PDB entry 8ZK2 | electron microscopy, 2.65 A resolution | chains L and M of the 36 polymer chains in the assembly

== Chain L ==
Molecule: Reaction center protein L chain
Source organism: Roseospirillum parvum
UniProt: Q6XBJ7 (Q6XBJ7_9PROT); residues 1-275 here = UniProt positions 1-275
Amino-acid sequence (275 residues; each row starts with the number of its first residue):
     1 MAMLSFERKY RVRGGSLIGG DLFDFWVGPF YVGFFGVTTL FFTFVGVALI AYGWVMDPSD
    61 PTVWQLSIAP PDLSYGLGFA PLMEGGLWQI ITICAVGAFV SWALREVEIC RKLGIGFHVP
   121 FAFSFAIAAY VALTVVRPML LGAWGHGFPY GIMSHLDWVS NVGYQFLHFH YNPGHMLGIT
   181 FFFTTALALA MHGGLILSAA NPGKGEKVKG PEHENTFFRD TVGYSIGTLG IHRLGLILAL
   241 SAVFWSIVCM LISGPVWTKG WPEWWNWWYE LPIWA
Unresolved in the structure: 1, 275
Ion coordination: Fe ion: H192, H232 (shared with H220(M), E235(M), H267(M) of chain M)
Small-molecule neighbours:
  - Octadecane (8K6), molecule 1: M3, P29, F30
  - Octadecane (8K6), molecule 2: M3, V27, G28
  - Octadecane (8K6), molecule 3: F34, V37, T38, F41, F42, G97, V100, S101
  - Octadecane (8K6), molecule 4: F42, Q89, I93, V96, G97, V135, W144
  - Octadecane (8K6), molecule 5: F44, V47, A51, W54, V55
  - Octadecane (8K6), molecule 6: Y75, L77, G78
  - Octadecane (8K6), molecule 7: V100, A103, L104, V107, F117, H118, P120, F121, S124, I127, A128, V131
  - Octadecane (8K6), molecule 8: V136, M139, L140, L141, G142
  - Octadecane (8K6), molecule 9: L140, V248, L251, I252, P255, V256
  - bacteriochlorophyll a (BCL), molecule 1: V47, I50, F99, Y130, L133, F148, I152, M153, H155, L156, W158, V159
  - bacteriochlorophyll a (BCL), molecule 2: F99, F123, A126, I127, A129, Y130, L133, W158, V159, S160, V162, G163, Y164, F169, H170, H175, G178, I179, F182, F183, V243, S246, I247, C249, M250
  - bacteriochlorophyll a (BCL), molecule 3: V159, Y164, H170, F183
  - bacteriochlorophyll a (BCL), molecule 4: H170, H175, M176, I179, T180, F183, T184, L187
  - bacteriopheophytin a (BPH), molecule 1: T39, F42, T43, G46, I50, I91, C94, A95, A98, F99, W102, E106, V119, A122, F123, F125, A126, Y130, F148, P149, Y150, G151, I152, H155, F182, A239, L240, V243
  - bacteriopheophytin a (BPH), molecule 2: F183, A186, L187, A190, M191, T221, V222
  - menaquinone 8 (MQ8): V27, F30, Y31, V32, G36, V37, T39, L40, W102, R105

== Chain M ==
Molecule: Reaction center protein M chain
Source organism: Roseospirillum parvum
UniProt: Q6XBJ6 (Q6XBJ6_9PROT); residue numbers follow UniProt; this construct covers 1-323
Amino-acid sequence (323 residues; row label = number of the first residue in the row):
     1 MSEYQNIFTS VQVRSAPHES VALPRGAWPR SKASTLSYWL GKIGDAQIGP IYLGATGIAS
    61 LIFGFVAIEI IGLNMLASVD WNPVEFLRQF PWLALEPPGP EHGLRAMPPL NEGGWWVMAG
   121 FFLTASILLW WVRTWQRAKD LGMGTHIAWA FASAIFFYLV LGFIRPVMLG SWSEAPPFGI
   181 FPHLDWTAAF SIRYGNLYYN PFHMLSIAFL YGSALIFAMH GATILSVSRL GGDREVEQIT
   241 DRGTAAERAA LFWRWTMGFN ATMESIHRWG WWCAVFVTLT AGLGILLSGT VVDNWYLWAV
   301 KHGVAPTYPD VFPGVTDPAA IGG
Unresolved in the structure: 1-33, 321-323
Ion coordination: Fe ion: H220, E235, H267 (shared with H192(L), H232(L) of chain L)
Small-molecule neighbours:
  - Octadecane (8K6), molecule 1: L53, I58, L61, I62, F65, V66
  - Octadecane (8K6), molecule 2: L104, F121, T124, A125, L128, F163, V167
  - Octadecane (8K6), molecule 3: T145, H146, W149, A152, S153, F156, W271, W272, V275, L279
  - Octadecane (8K6), molecule 4: H146, R268, W272
  - Octadecane (8K6), molecule 5: L159, F163, I164, V167, M168
  - Octadecane (8K6), molecule 6: F209, F259, W269, W272, C273, F276
  - Octadecane (8K6), molecule 7: R254, M257, G258, F259
  - bacteriochlorophyll a (BCL), molecule 1: I68, I71, L123, I127, F151, A154, I155, F157, Y158, L161, F178, W186, T187, A188, F190, S191, L197, Y198, N200, H203, S206, I207, L210, Y211, V277, T278, A281, G284, I285
  - bacteriochlorophyll a (BCL), molecule 2: F90, L123, F157, Y158, L161, P176, I180, H183, L184, W186, T187
  - bacteriochlorophyll a (BCL), molecule 3: T187, Y198, L210, Y211
  - bacteriochlorophyll a (BCL), molecule 4: Y198, H203, M204, I207, A208, Y211, G212, L215
  - bacteriopheophytin a (BPH), molecule 1: S60, L61, G64, F65, I68, L123, S126, I127, W130, T134, I147, A150, F151, A154, A274, V275, T278
  - bacteriopheophytin a (BPH), molecule 2: Y211, A214, L215, A218, M219, W253, T256, M257
  - spirilloxanthin (CRT): I68, I71, G72, L73, M75, L76, F86, F90, A106, W116, V117, G120, F121, T124, Y158, L161, G162, F163, W172, P176, P177, F178, G179, I180, H183
  - menaquinone 8 (MQ8): L215, I216, M219, H220, T223, I224, A246, A249, A250, W253, T256, M257, F259, N260, A261, T262, M263, I266, W269

== How chain L and chain M interact ==
Residue-residue contacts - 190 pairs, chain L then chain M:
  M3(L) with R254(M)
  L4(L) with L251(M), hydrophobic; R254(M); N260(M)
  F6(L) with R242(M); E247(M)
  E7(L) with L251(M); R254(M), salt bridge; W255(M), hydrogen bond
  K9(L) with E247(M), salt bridge
  Y10(L) with T244(M), hydrogen bond; E247(M), hydrogen bond; R248(M); L251(M), hydrophobic; W255(M)
  R11(L) with W255(M)
  W26(L) with W255(M)
  P29(L) with R254(M); W255(M); G258(M)
  F30(L) with W255(M); T256(M); M257(M); G258(M)
  Y31(L) with W255(M), hydrogen bond (backbone-backbone)
  T62(L) with G303(M), hydrogen bond (side chain-backbone)
  W64(L) with G303(M); V304(M)
  Q65(L) with G303(M); V304(M); A305(M), hydrogen bond (side chain-backbone)
  W102(L) with T256(M)
  R105(L) with W255(M), hydrogen bond (side chain-backbone); T256(M), hydrogen bond (side chain-backbone)
  E106(L) with F252(M); W253(M); T256(M)
  I109(L) with F252(M), hydrophobic; W255(M), hydrophobic; T256(M)
  C110(L) with F252(M), hydrophobic
  K112(L) with W255(M)
  L113(L) with R248(M), hydrogen bond (backbone-side chain); F252(M); W255(M), hydrophobic
  G114(L) with R229(M), hydrogen bond (backbone-side chain)
  I115(L) with S226(M); V227(M), hydrophobic; R229(M)
  G116(L) with S226(M), hydrogen bond (backbone-backbone); R229(M)
  H118(L) with A222(M); L225(M); S226(M)
  V119(L) with A222(M); T223(M); F252(M), hydrophobic; W253(M), hydrophobic
  M153(L) with Y199(M), hydrophobic; M204(M), hydrophobic; V304(M); P306(M), hydrophobic
  S154(L) with P306(M); Y308(M)
  L156(L) with Y198(M)
  D157(L) with Y199(M), hydrogen bond; P306(M); Y308(M), hydrogen bond
  V159(L) with Y198(M)
  S160(L) with N196(M); Y198(M)
  Y164(L) with I192(M)
  H168(L) with L184(M); D185(M), salt bridge; A188(M)
  H170(L) with L184(M), hydrogen bond (side chain-backbone); T187(M); A188(M)
  Y171(L) with F181(M); D185(M), hydrogen bond
  M176(L) with F181(M), hydrophobic; L184(M), hydrophobic
  F182(L) with L210(M); A214(M), hydrophobic
  F183(L) with L210(M), hydrophobic
  T185(L) with A214(M); F217(M)
  A186(L) with A274(M)
  A188(L) with F217(M), hydrophobic
  L189(L) with S213(M); F217(M), hydrophobic; G270(M)
  A190(L) with W271(M); A274(M), hydrophobic
  M191(L) with I147(M)
  H192(L) with F217(M); H220(M); E235(M), salt bridge; H267(M), hydrogen bond
  G193(L) with H267(M)
  G194(L) with H146(M); I147(M); W271(M)
  L195(L) with I147(M)
  I196(L) with E235(M); I239(M), hydrophobic; H267(M)
  L197(L) with H146(M); E264(M); R268(M)
  S198(L) with M143(M); G144(M), hydrogen bond (backbone-backbone); H146(M)
  A199(L) with M143(M); V236(M), hydrophobic
  A200(L) with I239(M), hydrophobic
  N201(L) with G144(M); E264(M); R268(M), hydrogen bond
  P202(L) with G142(M); M143(M); G144(M)
  E206(L) with G142(M)
  V208(L) with V236(M), hydrophobic
  K209(L) with L141(M); G142(M); M143(M); V236(M)
  H213(L) with L141(M), hydrogen bond (side chain-backbone); M143(M)
  E214(L) with V236(M)
  N215(L) with D45(M)
  T216(L) with L141(M)
  F217(L) with T134(M); R137(M); A138(M); L141(M), hydrophobic; I147(M), hydrophobic
  F218(L) with I147(M), hydrophobic
  R219(L) with Q47(M); G49(M); P50(M); I51(M)
  D220(L) with P50(M); I51(M); Y52(M), hydrogen bond (backbone-backbone); R133(M), hydrogen bond (backbone-side chain); R137(M), salt bridge
  T221(L) with I51(M); W130(M); R133(M), hydrogen bond (backbone-side chain)
  V222(L) with I51(M)
  G223(L) with I48(M); G49(M), hydrogen bond (backbone-backbone)
  Y224(L) with L40(M), hydrogen bond (side chain-backbone); G44(M); D45(M), hydrogen bond (side chain-backbone); Q47(M); I48(M), hydrophobic
  S225(L) with D45(M), hydrogen bond
  I226(L) with G44(M); D45(M), hydrogen bond (backbone-backbone)
  G227(L) with D45(M)
  T228(L) with D233(M)
  L229(L) with L225(M), hydrophobic; D233(M)
  G230(L) with I43(M)
  H232(L) with H220(M), hydrogen bond; G221(M); I224(M); E235(M), salt bridge
  R233(L) with K42(M); I43(M), hydrogen bond (side chain-backbone); L225(M)
  G235(L) with F217(M)
  L236(L) with A218(M); A222(M), hydrophobic; L225(M), hydrophobic
  I237(L) with I43(M), hydrophobic
  A239(L) with A214(M); A218(M), hydrophobic
  W265(L) with W92(M), hydrophobic; F181(M)
  W268(L) with L87(M), hydrogen bond (side chain-backbone); R88(M), hydrogen bond (side chain-backbone)
  Y269(L) with R88(M), hydrogen bond (backbone-side chain); Q89(M); W92(M), hydrophobic
  E270(L) with R88(M)
  W274(L) with R88(M)
Also at the interface, not in a pair above, chain L (93 interface residues in all): A122, G210, P211, I231, L234
Also at the interface, not in a pair above, chain M (86 interface residues in all): V84, A150, Y211, I216, S228, L230, E237, T240

== Summary ==
93 residues of chain L face 86 of chain M across their interface; the contacts include 32 hydrogen bonds and 6
salt bridges. Polar pairs include E7(L)-R254(M), K9(L)-E247(M) and H168(L)-D185(M).
Chain L is Reaction center protein L chain and chain M is Reaction center protein M chain, both from
Roseospirillum parvum; the structure, Cryo-EM structure of photosynthetic LH1-RC core complex of
Roseospirillum parvum, was determined by electron microscopy (same publication as 8ZJW).
